6VJ9 - chains A and B; structure by X-ray diffraction, 2.30 A resolution.

Chain A:
Protein: Rhomboid family intramembrane serine protease GlpG
From: Escherichia coli
Reference sequence: A0A4Q6HQV3 (A0A4Q6HQV3_ECOLX); residues 87-276 here correspond to UniProt positions 61-250 (UniProt number = residue number - 26)
Chain sequence (194 residues; numbered 83 to 276; the number before each row is that of its first residue):
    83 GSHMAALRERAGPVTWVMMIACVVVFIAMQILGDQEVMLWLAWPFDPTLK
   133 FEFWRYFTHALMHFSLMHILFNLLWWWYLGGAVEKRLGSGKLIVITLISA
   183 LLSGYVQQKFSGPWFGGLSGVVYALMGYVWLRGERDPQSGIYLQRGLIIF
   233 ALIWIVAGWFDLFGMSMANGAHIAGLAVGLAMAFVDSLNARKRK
Unresolved in the structure: 83-92, 272-276
Construct notes: expression tag (83-86)
From the paper describing this entry:
  - catalytic residues: Ser201, His254
  - binding site for Ace-val-arg-met-B2A (chain B): Ser201, His254
  - conformationally variable residues: His254

Chain B:
Protein: Ace-val-arg-met-B2A
Chain sequence (5 residues; row label = number of the first residue in the row):
   499 XVRMX
Modified / non-standard residues: ACE (acetyl group) at position 499; B2A (alanine boronic acid) at position 503

Interface between chain A and chain B:
Contacting residue pairs - 28 pairs, chain A then chain B:
  Met120(A) with Val500(B), hydrophobic
  Phe146(A) with Val500(B), hydrophobic; Met502(B), hydrophobic
  His150(A) with Met502(B); B2A_503(B), hydrogen bond (side chain-backbone)
  Asn154(A) with B2A_503(B)
  Ser193(A) with Arg501(B)
  Trp196(A) with Val500(B); Arg501(B), hydrogen bond (backbone-backbone)
  Phe197(A) with Arg501(B)
  Gly198(A) with Arg501(B), hydrogen bond (backbone-backbone); Met502(B); B2A_503(B), hydrogen bond (backbone-backbone)
  Gly199(A) with B2A_503(B)
  Leu200(A) with B2A_503(B)
  Ser201(A) with B2A_503(B), covalent bond
  Met247(A) with Met502(B), hydrophobic
  Ser248(A) with Val500(B); Arg501(B); Met502(B), hydrogen bond (backbone-backbone)
  Met249(A) with Arg501(B), hydrogen bond (backbone-side chain); Met502(B)
  Ala250(A) with Arg501(B); Met502(B), hydrogen bond (backbone-backbone); B2A_503(B)
  Ala253(A) with B2A_503(B)
  His254(A) with Met502(B); B2A_503(B)
Other interface residues (no listed pair), chain A (19 interface residues in all): Gln189, Gly202
Other interface residues (no listed pair), chain B (5 interface residues in all): ACE_499
The authors on this interface:
  - interface residues, chain A: Ser201(A), His254(A)

In short:
19 residues of chain A and 5 residues of chain B are in contact, with 1 covalent bond and 7 hydrogen bonds.
Polar pairs include His150(A)-B2A_503(B), Met249(A)-Arg501(B) and Trp196(A)-Arg501(B). From the paper:
catalytic residues Ser201(A) and His254(A); a binding site for Ace-val-arg-met-B2A (chain B) at Ser201(A) and
His254(A).
Here chain A is Rhomboid family intramembrane serine protease GlpG (Escherichia coli) and chain B is
Ace-val-arg-met-B2A. Entry 6VJ9 (Crystal structure of GlpG in complex with peptide boronate inhibitor) was
determined by X-ray diffraction, deposited together with 6VJ8, 6XRO and 6XRP.
